PDB entry 1TWG | X-ray diffraction, 3.30 A resolution | chains C and J of the 10 polymer chains in the assembly

[Chain C]
Protein: DNA-directed RNA polymerase II 45 kDa polypeptide
From: Saccharomyces cerevisiae
Notes: EC 2.7.7.6
UniProt: P16370 (RPB3_YEAST); residue numbers follow UniProt; this construct covers 1-318
Chain sequence (318 residues; each row starts with the number of its first residue):
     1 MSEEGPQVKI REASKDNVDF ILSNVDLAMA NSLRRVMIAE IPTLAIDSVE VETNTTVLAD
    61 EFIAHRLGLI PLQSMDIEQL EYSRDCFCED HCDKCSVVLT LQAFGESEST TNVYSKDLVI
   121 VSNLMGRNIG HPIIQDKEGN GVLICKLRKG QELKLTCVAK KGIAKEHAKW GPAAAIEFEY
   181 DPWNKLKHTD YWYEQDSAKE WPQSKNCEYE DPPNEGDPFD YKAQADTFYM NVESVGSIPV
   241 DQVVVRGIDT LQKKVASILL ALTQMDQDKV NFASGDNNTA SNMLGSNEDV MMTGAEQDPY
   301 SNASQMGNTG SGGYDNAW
Unresolved in the structure: 1-2, 269-318
Curated features (UniProtKB/Swiss-Prot):
  - binding site (Zn(2+)): Cys-86, Cys-88, Cys-92, Cys-95
  - modified residue: Ser-2 (N-acetylserine)
  - natural variant: Ala-30 (A30D: In mutant RPB3-1)
  - mutagenesis: Lys-9 (K9E: Transcript termination readthrough)
Ion coordination: Zn2+: Cys-86, Cys-88, Cys-92, Cys-95

[Chain J]
Protein: DNA-directed RNA polymerases I, II, and III 8.3 kDa polypeptide
From: Saccharomyces cerevisiae
Notes: EC 2.7.7.6
UniProt: P22139 (RPB10_YEAST); residue numbers follow UniProt; this construct covers 1-70
Chain sequence (70 residues; each row starts with the number of its first residue):
     1 MIVPVRCFSC GKVVGDKWES YLNLLQEDEL DEGTALSRLG LKRYCCRRMI LTHVDLIEKF
    61 LRYNPLEKRD
Unresolved in the structure: 65-70
Curated features (UniProtKB/Swiss-Prot):
  - binding site (Zn(2+)): Cys-7, Cys-10, Cys-45, Cys-46
  - cross-link: Lys-59 (Glycyl lysine isopeptide (Lys-Gly) (interchain with G-Cter in ubiquitin))
Ion coordination: Zn2+: Cys-7, Cys-10, Cys-45, Cys-46

[Interface between chain C and chain J]
Pairs across the interface (32; chain C residue first):
  Val-57(C) / Ile-57(J)  hydrophobic
  Val-57(C) / Phe-60(J)  hydrophobic
  Leu-58(C) / Met-1(J)  hydrophobic
  Phe-62(C) / Met-1(J)  hydrophobic
  Arg-66(C) / Ile-2(J)
  Arg-66(C) / Val-3(J)  hydrogen bond (side chain-backbone)
  Arg-66(C) / Val-5(J)
  Leu-69(C) / Val-5(J)  hydrophobic
  Leu-69(C) / Arg-6(J)  hydrogen bond (backbone-side chain)
  Pro-71(C) / Arg-6(J)
  Asn-112(C) / Glu-19(J)
  Tyr-114(C) / Glu-19(J)  hydrogen bond
  Gly-141(C) / Asp-16(J)
  Val-142(C) / Gly-15(J)
  Val-142(C) / Asp-16(J)
  Leu-143(C) / Gly-15(J)  hydrogen bond (backbone-backbone)
  Lys-146(C) / Ile-2(J)
  Lys-146(C) / Asp-55(J)  salt bridge
  Lys-146(C) / Ile-57(J)
  Lys-146(C) / Glu-58(J)  salt bridge
  Lys-146(C) / Leu-61(J)
  Arg-148(C) / Leu-61(J)
  Arg-148(C) / Tyr-63(J)  hydrogen bond (side chain-backbone)
  Arg-148(C) / Asn-64(J)  hydrogen bond
  Gln-151(C) / Leu-61(J)
  Lys-169(C) / Arg-6(J)
  Ala-174(C) / Cys-10(J)
  Ala-175(C) / Arg-43(J)
  Glu-177(C) / Lys-42(J)  salt bridge
  Glu-233(C) / Lys-12(J)  salt bridge
  Glu-233(C) / Arg-43(J)  salt bridge
  Val-235(C) / Val-13(J)  hydrophobic
Also at the interface, not in a pair above, chain C (28 interface residues in all): Gly-68, Ile-70, Thr-110, Asp-136, Asn-140, Leu-147, Gly-171, Ala-173
Also at the interface, not in a pair above, chain J (21 interface residues in all): Pro-4

[Summary]
28 residues of chain C face 21 of chain J across their interface, with 6 hydrogen bonds and 5 salt bridges.
Polar contacts include Lys-146(C)/Asp-55(J), Lys-146(C)/Glu-58(J) and Glu-177(C)/Lys-42(J).
Here chain C is DNA-directed RNA polymerase II 45 kDa polypeptide and chain J is DNA-directed RNA polymerases
I, II, and III 8.3 kDa polypeptide, both from Saccharomyces cerevisiae. Entry 1TWG (RNA polymerase II
complexed with CTP) was determined by X-ray diffraction, deposited together with 1R9S, 1R9T, 1TWA, 1TWC, 1TWF
and 1TWH.
